PDB entry 4HS2 | X-ray diffraction, 1.53 A resolution | chain A

# Chain A
Name: Speckle-type POZ protein
Source organism: Homo sapiens
Notes: fragment: C-terminal domain
UniProt: O43791 (SPOP_HUMAN); residue numbers follow UniProt; this construct covers 270-374
Chain sequence (110 residues; row label = number of the first residue in the row):
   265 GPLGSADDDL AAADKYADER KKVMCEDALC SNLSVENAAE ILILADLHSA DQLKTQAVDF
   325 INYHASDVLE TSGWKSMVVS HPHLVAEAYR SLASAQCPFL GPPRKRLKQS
Not modelled in the structure: 265-295, 360-374
Construct notes: expression tag (265-269); engineered mutation Asp273 (Leu in O43791), Asp282 (Leu in O43791), Lys285 (Leu in O43791)
Reported in the primary citation:
  - self-association interface (contacts with another copy of this molecule); pairs are residue here / residue on that copy: Tyr353-Asn326 (hydrogen bond), Arg354-Glu334 (salt bridge)

# In short
From the paper: a self-association interface involving Tyr353 and Arg354.
Chain A is Speckle-type POZ protein (Homo sapiens); the structure, Crystal Structure of the Human SPOP
C-terminal Domain, was determined by X-ray diffraction (same publication as 4J8Z).
